Entry 7YCS (X-ray diffraction, 1.79 A resolution); this record covers chains D and B of the 4 polymer chains in the assembly.

# Chain D (and B)
Name: Antitoxin ParD
Organism: Pseudoalteromonas rubra
Notes: chain B of this document is another copy of the same molecule, construct and numbering; everything in this record applies to it too
UniProtKB: A0A0U3H4C4 (A0A0U3H4C4_9GAMM); residues 1-86 here = UniProt positions 1-86
Amino-acid sequence (106 residues; numbered -19 to 86; the number before each row is that of its first residue; numbers below 1 keep their minus sign (Met-19 is residue -19)):
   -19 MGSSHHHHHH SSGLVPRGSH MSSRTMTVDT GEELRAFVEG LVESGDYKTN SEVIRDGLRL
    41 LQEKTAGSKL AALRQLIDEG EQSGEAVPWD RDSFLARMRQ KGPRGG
Disordered / not traced: -19 to 3, 84-86 (chain B: -19 to -6)
Sequence notes: initiating methionine (-19); expression tag (-18 to 0)

# How chain D and chain B interact
Contacting residue pairs - 60 pairs, chain D then chain B:
  Arg4(D) - Arg15(B)
  Thr5(D) - Thr7(B)
  Thr5(D) - Val8(B)
  Met6(D) - Met6(B)
  Met6(D) - Thr7(B)
  Met6(D) - Val8(B)  hydrogen bond (backbone-backbone)
  Met6(D) - Arg15(B)
  Met6(D) - Asn30(B)
  Met6(D) - Ile34(B)  hydrophobic
  Thr7(D) - Thr5(B)
  Thr7(D) - Met6(B)
  Thr7(D) - Thr7(B)  hydrogen bond
  Val8(D) - Thr5(B)
  Val8(D) - Met6(B)  hydrogen bond (backbone-backbone)
  Val8(D) - Ser31(B)
  Asp9(D) - Ser3(B)  hydrogen bond
  Asp9(D) - Arg4(B)
  Asp9(D) - Ser31(B)  hydrogen bond (backbone-side chain)
  Asp9(D) - Arg35(B)  hydrogen bond (backbone-side chain)
  Thr10(D) - Arg35(B)
  Thr10(D) - Leu38(B)
  Glu13(D) - Gln42(B)  hydrogen bond
  Leu14(D) - Arg35(B)
  Leu14(D) - Gln42(B)
  Arg15(D) - Arg4(B)
  Arg15(D) - Met6(B)
  Phe17(D) - Leu38(B)
  Phe17(D) - Gln42(B)
  Val18(D) - Leu38(B)  hydrophobic
  Tyr27(D) - Leu41(B)
  Asn30(D) - Met6(B)
  Ser31(D) - Val8(B)
  Ser31(D) - Asp9(B)  hydrogen bond (side chain-backbone)
  Val33(D) - Leu38(B)  hydrophobic
  Val33(D) - Leu41(B)  hydrophobic
  Ile34(D) - Val8(B)  hydrophobic
  Ile34(D) - Ile34(B)  hydrophobic
  Ile34(D) - Leu38(B)  hydrophobic
  Arg35(D) - Asp9(B)  hydrogen bond (side chain-backbone)
  Arg35(D) - Thr10(B)
  Arg35(D) - Leu14(B)
  Asp36(D) - Leu41(B)
  Gly37(D) - Gly37(B)
  Leu38(D) - Thr10(B)
  Leu38(D) - Phe17(B)
  Leu38(D) - Val18(B)  hydrophobic
  Leu38(D) - Val33(B)  hydrophobic
  Leu38(D) - Ile34(B)  hydrophobic
  Leu40(D) - Leu40(B)
  Leu40(D) - Leu41(B)  hydrophobic
  Leu41(D) - Phe17(B)
  Leu41(D) - Tyr27(B)
  Leu41(D) - Val33(B)  hydrophobic
  Leu41(D) - Asp36(B)
  Leu41(D) - Leu40(B)  hydrophobic
  Gln42(D) - Glu13(B)  hydrogen bond
  Gln42(D) - Leu14(B)
  Gln42(D) - Phe17(B)
  Lys44(D) - Leu40(B)
  Leu56(D) - Asp26(B)
Other interface residues (no listed pair), chain D (31 interface residues in all): Gly11, Leu21, Ser24, Asp26, Arg39
Other interface residues (no listed pair), chain B (32 interface residues in all): Gly11, Leu21, Ser24, Arg39, Lys44, Leu56

# Overview
The interface between chain D and chain B involves 31 residues on one side and 32 on the other, with 10
hydrogen bonds. Polar contacts include Thr7(D)-Thr7(B), Asp9(D)-Ser3(B) and Asp9(D)-Ser31(B).
Chain D and chain B are both Antitoxin ParD (Pseudoalteromonas rubra); the structure, Heterotetramer of
Antitoxin PrpA together with Toxin PrpT from Pseudoalteromonas rubra, was determined by X-ray diffraction
together with 7YCU, 7YCV and 7YCW from the same study.
